Entry 8GF5 (electron microscopy, 3.00 A resolution); this record covers chains B and E of the 7 polymer chains in the assembly.

[Chain B]
Name: Methyl-coenzyme M reductase subunit alpha
Organism: Methanosarcina acetivorans C2A
Notes: EC 2.8.4.1
UniProt: Q8THH1 (MCRA_METAC); numbering as in UniProt (aligned over 1-570)
Amino-acid sequence (570 residues; row label = number of the first residue in the row):
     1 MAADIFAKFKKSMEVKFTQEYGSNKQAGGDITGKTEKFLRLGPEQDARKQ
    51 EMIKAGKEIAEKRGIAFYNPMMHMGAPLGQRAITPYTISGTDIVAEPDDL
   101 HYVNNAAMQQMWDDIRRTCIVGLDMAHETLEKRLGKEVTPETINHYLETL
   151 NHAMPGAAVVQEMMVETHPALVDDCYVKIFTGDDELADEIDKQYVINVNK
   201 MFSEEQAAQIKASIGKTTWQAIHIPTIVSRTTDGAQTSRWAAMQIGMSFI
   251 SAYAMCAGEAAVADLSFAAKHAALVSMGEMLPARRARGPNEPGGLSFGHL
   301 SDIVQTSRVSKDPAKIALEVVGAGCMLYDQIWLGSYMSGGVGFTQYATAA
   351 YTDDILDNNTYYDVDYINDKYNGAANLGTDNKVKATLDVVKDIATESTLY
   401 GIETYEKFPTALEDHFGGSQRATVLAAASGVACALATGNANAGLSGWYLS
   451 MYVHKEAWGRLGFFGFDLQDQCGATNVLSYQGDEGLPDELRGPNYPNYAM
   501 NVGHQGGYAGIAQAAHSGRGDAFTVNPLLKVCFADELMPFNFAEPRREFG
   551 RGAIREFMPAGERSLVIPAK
Unresolved in the structure: 1-75, 335-345, 570
Modified residues: His271 (N1-methylated histidine; MHS); Arg285 (5-methyl-arginine; AGM); Cys472 (S-methylcysteine; SMC)
Small-molecule neighbours:
  - factor 430 (F43): Ala157, Ala158, Val159, Val160, Gln161, Met164, Val165, Met243, Gln244, Met247, Ile250, Ala257
  - Coenzyme B (TP7): Arg239, Lys270, His271
Reported in the primary citation:
  - conformationally variable residues (loop rearrangement, order/disorder transition): Ala76 to Arg81, Ala158 to Glu166, Leu333 to Tyr346, Tyr346 to Ala350, Pro409 to Ser419
  - post-translational modification sites: His271, Arg285, Gly465, Asp470, Cys472

[Chain E]
Name: Methyl-coenzyme M reductase subunit gamma
Organism: Methanosarcina acetivorans C2A
UniProt: Q8THH0 (Q8THH0_METAC); numbering as in UniProt (aligned over 1-248)
Amino-acid sequence (248 residues; each row starts with the number of its first residue):
     1 MAYEAQYYPGATSVGANRRKHMSGKLEKLREISDEDLTAVLGHRAPGSDY
    51 PSTHPPLAEMGEPACSIREAVAATPGAAAGDRVRYVQFADSMYNAPATPY
   101 FRSYFAAINFRGVDPGTLSGRQIVEARERDMEQCAKVQMETEMTDPALAG
   151 MRGATVHGHSVRLQEDGVMFDMLDRRRLEGGVIIMDKDQVAIPLDRKVNL
   201 GKPMSSEEAAKRTTIYRVDNVAFRDDAEVIEWVHRVFDQRTSYGFQPK
Unresolved in the structure: 1
Small-molecule neighbours: factor 430 (F43): Leu118, Ser119, Gly120, Arg121, Ala154, Thr155, Val156, His157, Gly158, His159

[Interface between chain B and chain E]
Pairs across the interface - 17 pairs, chain B then chain E:
  Lys132(B) with Thr53(E), hydrogen bond (side chain-backbone)
  Arg133(B) with Arg82(E)
  Leu134(B) with Arg82(E), hydrogen bond (backbone-side chain)
  Val160(B) with Thr155(E), hydrogen bond (backbone-side chain)
  Glu162(B) with His157(E); Met172(E)
  Ala254(B) with Ile192(E), hydrophobic
  Cys256(B) with Tyr85(E); Gln87(E); Ile123(E), hydrophobic; Gly153(E), hydrogen bond (side chain-backbone)
  Ala257(B) with Gly153(E), hydrogen bond (backbone-backbone)
  Gly258(B) with Arg121(E); Ile123(E)
  Glu259(B) with Arg84(E), salt bridge; Glu125(E)
  Ala260(B) with Glu125(E)
Also at the interface, not in a pair above, chain B (15 interface residues in all): Gly135, Gln161, Met163, Met255
Also at the interface, not in a pair above, chain E (14 interface residues in all): Val190

[Overview]
Chain B and chain E form an interface of 15 and 14 residues respectively, with 5 hydrogen bonds and 1 salt
bridge. Among the polar pairs are Glu259(B)-Arg84(E), Lys132(B)-Thr53(E) and Leu134(B)-Arg82(E). The paper
reports modification sites His271(B), Arg285(B) and Gly465(B) among others; conformational variability at
Ala76(B), Ala158(B) and Leu333(B) among others.
Here chain B is Methyl-coenzyme M reductase subunit alpha and chain E is Methyl-coenzyme M reductase subunit
gamma, both from Methanosarcina acetivorans C2A. Entry 8GF5 (McrD binds asymmetrically to methyl-coenzyme M
reductase improving active site accessibility during assembly) was determined by electron microscopy (same
publication as 8GF6).
